PDB entry 3R4S | X-ray diffraction, 2.15 A resolution | chain A

[Chain A]
Molecule: Botulinum neurotoxin type C1
From: Clostridium botulinum
Notes: EC 3.4.24.69; fragment: HcC domain
UniProt: P18640 (BXC1_CLOBO); residues 867-1291 here = UniProt positions 867-1291
Chain sequence (443 residues; row label = number of the first residue in the row):
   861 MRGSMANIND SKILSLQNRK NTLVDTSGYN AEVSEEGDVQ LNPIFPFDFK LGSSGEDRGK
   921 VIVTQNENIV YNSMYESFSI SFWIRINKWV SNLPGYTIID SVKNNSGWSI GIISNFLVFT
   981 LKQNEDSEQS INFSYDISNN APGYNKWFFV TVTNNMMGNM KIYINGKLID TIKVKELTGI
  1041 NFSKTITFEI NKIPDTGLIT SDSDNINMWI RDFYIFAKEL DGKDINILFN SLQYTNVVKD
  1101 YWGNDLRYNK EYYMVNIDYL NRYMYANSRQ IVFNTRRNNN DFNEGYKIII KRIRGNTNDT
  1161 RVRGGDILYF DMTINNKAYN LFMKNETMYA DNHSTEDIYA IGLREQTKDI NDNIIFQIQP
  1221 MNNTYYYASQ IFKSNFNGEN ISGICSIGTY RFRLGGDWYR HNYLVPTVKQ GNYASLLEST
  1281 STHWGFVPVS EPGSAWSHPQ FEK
Not modelled in the structure: 861-863, 1058-1061, 1292-1303
Construct notes: expression tag (861-866, 1292-1303)
Residues lining bound ligands:
  - N-acetyl-alpha-neuraminic acid (SIA): K1151, Y1169, D1171, N1180, Q1206, T1207, K1208, D1209, I1210, I1214
  - N-acetyl-beta-neuraminic acid (SLB): Y1125, A1126, N1127, S1128, R1129, Y1146, I1174, N1175, Y1179
Curated features (UniProtKB/Swiss-Prot):
  - region: K1269 to H1283 (Ganglioside-binding loop)
  - motif: G1256 to W1258 (Host ganglioside-binding motif)
  - binding site (a ganglioside GD1a (d18:1(4E))): Y1119, I1247 to Y1250, S1281
  - binding site (a ganglioside GD1b (d18:1(4E))): A1126 to R1129, Y1146
  - mutagenesis: Y1119 (Y1119A: Receptor-binding domain (RBD) no longer binds eukaryotic gangliosides GD1a or GM1a, reduced GT1b binding, GD1b binding unaffected ...), A1126 (A1126K: Receptor-binding domain (RBD) no longer binds eukaryotic gangliosides GM1a, GD1b, reduced binding of GD1a and GT1b. RBD fragment does not enter neurons; uptake is not stimulated by K(+)), Y1146 (Y1146A: Whole toxin has dramatically reduced toxicity), Y1179 (Y1179S: Receptor-binding domain (RBD) has decreased binding to neurons. Greatly decreased binding to neurons; when associated with L-1258. Whole toxin has greatly decreased toxicity, even less toxic ...), H1193 (H1193A: No effect on receptor-binding domain (RBD) binding to eukaryotic gangliosides), L1203 (L1203F: Receptor-binding domain (RBD) has decreased binding to neurons. Whole toxin has greatly decreased toxicity. Decreased binding to mixed gangliosides), W1258 to Y1259 (Whole toxin has greatly decreased toxicity), W1258 (W1258A: Receptor-binding domain (RBD) has greatly reduced binding of ganglioside GD1b, no longer binds neurons; W1258L: Receptor-binding domain (RBD) has decreased binding to neurons ...), S1281 (S1281Y: Receptor-binding domain (RBD) has decreased binding to neurons. Whole toxin has decreased toxicity and decreased binding to mixed gangliosides)

[Overview]
Bound to chain A: N-acetyl-beta-neuraminic acid and N-acetyl-alpha-neuraminic acid. UniProt lists 6
ganglioside GD1a (d18:1(4E))-binding residues, 5 ganglioside GD1b (d18:1(4E))-binding residues and 9
mutagenesis sites.
Chain A is Botulinum neurotoxin type C1 (Clostridium botulinum); the structure, Cell entry of botulinum
neurotoxin type C is dependent upon interaction with two ganglioside molecules, was determined by X-ray
diffraction together with 3R4U from the same study.
